Entry 9U7A (electron microscopy, 2.82 A resolution); this record covers chains B and G of the 24 polymer chains in the assembly.

Chain B (and G):
Name: FAS-associated death domain protein
From: Homo sapiens
Notes: chain G of this document is another copy of the same molecule, construct and numbering; everything in this record applies to it too
Reference sequence: Q13158 (FADD_HUMAN); residues 1-92 here = UniProt positions 1-92
Amino-acid sequence (92 residues; each row starts with the number of its first residue):
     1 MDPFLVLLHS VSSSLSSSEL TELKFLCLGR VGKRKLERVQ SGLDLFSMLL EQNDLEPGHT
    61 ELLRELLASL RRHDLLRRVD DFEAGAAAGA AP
Unresolved in the structure: 88-92
Swiss-Prot annotation at these positions:
  - mutagenesis: S12 (S12R: Loss of interaction with CASP8), F25 (F25R: Loss of interaction with FAS. Loss of self-association. Abolishes induction of apoptosis), K33 (K33E: Loss of self-association), R38 (R38A: Loss of interaction with CASP8), D44 (D44R: Loss of interaction with CASP8. Abolishes induction of apoptosis. Decreased interaction with FAS), E51 (E51R: Loss of interaction with CASP8)

Interface between chain B and chain G:
Pairs across the interface (11):
  S12(B) with R34(G)
  S13(B) with K33(G), hydrogen bond (backbone-backbone); R34(G), hydrogen bond (backbone-backbone)
  S14(B) with K33(G)
  L15(B) with R34(G)
  S16(B) with E37(G)
  S17(B) with E37(G), hydrogen bond
  E19(B) with K33(G), salt bridge
  Q40(B) with R34(G), hydrogen bond (backbone-side chain)
  S41(B) with R34(G)
  R72(B) with K33(G)
Other interface residues (no listed pair), chain G (4 interface residues in all): G32

In short:
10 residues of chain B face 4 of chain G across their interface; the contacts include 4 hydrogen bonds and 1
salt bridge. Polar contacts include E19(B)-K33(G), S17(B)-E37(G) and Q40(B)-R34(G). UniProt lists 6
mutagenesis sites on chain B.
Chain B and chain G are both FAS-associated death domain protein (Homo sapiens); the structure, FADD-DED
filaments coordinate complex IIa assembly during TNF-induced apoptosis, was determined by electron microscopy,
deposited together with 9U6E.
